Entry 4M4J (X-ray diffraction, 1.90 A resolution); this record covers chains A and B.

== Chain A ==
Molecule: Insulin
From: Bos taurus
Notes: fragment: insulin a chain
Reference sequence: P01317 (INS_BOVIN); residues 1-21 here correspond to UniProt positions 85-105 (UniProt number = residue number + 84)
Chain sequence (21 residues; row label = number of the first residue in the row):
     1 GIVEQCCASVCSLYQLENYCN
Disulfide bonds: Cys6-Cys11

== Chain B ==
Molecule: Insulin
From: Bos taurus
Notes: fragment: insulin b chain
Reference sequence: P01317 (INS_BOVIN); residues 1-30 here correspond to UniProt positions 25-54 (UniProt number = residue number + 24)
Chain sequence (30 residues; row label = number of the first residue in the row):
     1 FVNQHLCGSHLVEALYLVCGERGFFYTPKA
Not modelled in the structure: 1, 30
Metal / ion sites: Cu ion near His10 (its only coordinating residue here)

== Interface between chain A and chain B ==
Inter-chain disulfides: Cys7(A)-Cys7(B), Cys20(A)-Cys19(B)
Residue-residue contacts - 33 pairs, chain A then chain B:
  Val3(A) - Leu11(B)  hydrophobic
  Val3(A) - Tyr26(B)
  Val3(A) - Thr27(B)
  Val3(A) - Pro28(B)  hydrophobic
  Glu4(A) - Pro28(B)
  Glu4(A) - Lys29(B)  hydrogen bond (side chain-backbone)
  Cys6(A) - Gln4(B)
  Cys6(A) - His5(B)
  Cys6(A) - Leu6(B)  hydrogen bond (backbone-backbone)
  Cys6(A) - Leu11(B)  hydrophobic
  Cys7(A) - His5(B)  hydrogen bond (backbone-side chain)
  Cys7(A) - Leu6(B)  hydrogen bond (backbone-backbone)
  Cys7(A) - Cys7(B)  disulfide
  Ser9(A) - His5(B)
  Val10(A) - Asn3(B)
  Val10(A) - Gln4(B)
  Cys11(A) - Asn3(B)
  Cys11(A) - Gln4(B)  hydrogen bond (backbone-backbone)
  Leu13(A) - Val18(B)  hydrophobic
  Leu16(A) - Leu11(B)  hydrophobic
  Leu16(A) - Ala14(B)  hydrophobic
  Leu16(A) - Leu15(B)
  Glu17(A) - Val18(B)
  Tyr19(A) - Phe24(B)
  Tyr19(A) - Phe25(B)  hydrogen bond (backbone-backbone)
  Tyr19(A) - Thr27(B)
  Cys20(A) - Cys19(B)  disulfide
  Cys20(A) - Arg22(B)
  Cys20(A) - Gly23(B)
  Asn21(A) - Arg22(B)  hydrogen bond (backbone-side chain)
  Asn21(A) - Gly23(B)  hydrogen bond (backbone-backbone)
  Asn21(A) - Phe24(B)  hydrogen bond (side chain-backbone)
  Asn21(A) - Phe25(B)
Also at the interface, not in a pair above, chain A (15 interface residues in all): Ile2, Ser12

== Summary ==
Chain A and chain B form an interface of 15 and 18 residues respectively; the contacts include 2 disulfide
bonds and 9 hydrogen bonds. Among the polar pairs are Glu4(A)-Lys29(B), Cys7(A)-His5(B) and Asn21(A)-Arg22(B).
Chain A is Insulin and chain B is Insulin, both from Bos taurus; the structure, Radiation damage study of Cu
T6-insulin - 0.30 MGy, was determined by X-ray diffraction (same publication as 4M4F, 4M4H, 4M4I, 4M4L and
4M4M).
